PDB entry 1ASJ | X-ray diffraction, 2.90 A resolution | chains 0 and 4 of the 5 polymer chains in the assembly

== Chain 0 ==
Molecule: P1/mahoney poliovirus
Source organism: Human poliovirus 1
Notes: fragment: virus protomer
Amino-acid sequence (5 residues; numbered 6 to 10; the number before each row is that of its first residue):
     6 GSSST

== Chain 4 ==
Molecule: P1/mahoney poliovirus
Source organism: Human poliovirus 1
Notes: fragment: virus protomer
Reference sequence: P03299 (POLG_POL1M); residues 2-69 here correspond to UniProt positions 1-68 (UniProt number = residue number - 1)
Amino-acid sequence (68 residues; numbered 2 to 69; the number before each row is that of its first residue):
     2 GAQVSSQKVG AHENSNRAYG GSTINYTTIN YYRDSASNAA SKQDFSQDPS KFTEPIKDVL
    62 IKTAPMLN
Unresolved in the structure: 15-22

== Interface between chain 0 and chain 4 ==
Contacting residue pairs - 11 pairs, chain 0 then chain 4:
  G6(0) - G2(4)  hydrogen bond (backbone-backbone)
  G6(0) - A3(4)  hydrogen bond (backbone-backbone)
  S7(0) - A3(4)
  S8(0) - A3(4)  hydrogen bond (backbone-backbone)
  S8(0) - Q4(4)
  S8(0) - V5(4)  hydrogen bond (backbone-backbone)
  S9(0) - V5(4)
  T10(0) - Q4(4)  hydrogen bond
  T10(0) - V5(4)  hydrogen bond (backbone-backbone)
  T10(0) - S6(4)  hydrogen bond
  T10(0) - S7(4)  hydrogen bond (backbone-backbone)
Also at the interface, not in a pair above, chain 4 (7 interface residues in all): Q44

== Summary ==
The interface between chain 0 and chain 4 involves 5 residues on one side and 7 on the other, with 8 hydrogen
bonds. Polar contacts include T10(0)-Q4(4), T10(0)-S6(4) and G6(0)-G2(4).
Chain 0 is P1/mahoney poliovirus and chain 4 is P1/mahoney poliovirus, both from Human poliovirus 1; the
structure, P1/mahoney poliovirus, at cryogenic temperature, was determined by X-ray diffraction together with
1AR6, 1AR7, 1AR8, 1AR9 and 1AL2 from the same study.
